7YED - chains N and R of the 25 polymer chains in the assembly; structure by electron microscopy, 3.00 A resolution.

Chain N:
Molecule: 36-nt RNA strand
Sequence (36 nucleotides; numbered -20 to 15; the number before each row is that of its first residue; numbers below 1 keep their minus sign (A-20 is residue -20)):
   -20 AUAUAUAUAU AUUAAAAUAA UUUUAUAUAU AUAUAU
Unresolved in the structure: -6 to 3

Chain R:
Name: RNA-directed RNA polymerase
From: Mammalian orthoreovirus 3
UniProt: C9E870 (C9E870_9VIRU); numbering as in UniProt (aligned over 1-1267)
Amino-acid sequence (1267 residues; each row starts with the number of its first residue):
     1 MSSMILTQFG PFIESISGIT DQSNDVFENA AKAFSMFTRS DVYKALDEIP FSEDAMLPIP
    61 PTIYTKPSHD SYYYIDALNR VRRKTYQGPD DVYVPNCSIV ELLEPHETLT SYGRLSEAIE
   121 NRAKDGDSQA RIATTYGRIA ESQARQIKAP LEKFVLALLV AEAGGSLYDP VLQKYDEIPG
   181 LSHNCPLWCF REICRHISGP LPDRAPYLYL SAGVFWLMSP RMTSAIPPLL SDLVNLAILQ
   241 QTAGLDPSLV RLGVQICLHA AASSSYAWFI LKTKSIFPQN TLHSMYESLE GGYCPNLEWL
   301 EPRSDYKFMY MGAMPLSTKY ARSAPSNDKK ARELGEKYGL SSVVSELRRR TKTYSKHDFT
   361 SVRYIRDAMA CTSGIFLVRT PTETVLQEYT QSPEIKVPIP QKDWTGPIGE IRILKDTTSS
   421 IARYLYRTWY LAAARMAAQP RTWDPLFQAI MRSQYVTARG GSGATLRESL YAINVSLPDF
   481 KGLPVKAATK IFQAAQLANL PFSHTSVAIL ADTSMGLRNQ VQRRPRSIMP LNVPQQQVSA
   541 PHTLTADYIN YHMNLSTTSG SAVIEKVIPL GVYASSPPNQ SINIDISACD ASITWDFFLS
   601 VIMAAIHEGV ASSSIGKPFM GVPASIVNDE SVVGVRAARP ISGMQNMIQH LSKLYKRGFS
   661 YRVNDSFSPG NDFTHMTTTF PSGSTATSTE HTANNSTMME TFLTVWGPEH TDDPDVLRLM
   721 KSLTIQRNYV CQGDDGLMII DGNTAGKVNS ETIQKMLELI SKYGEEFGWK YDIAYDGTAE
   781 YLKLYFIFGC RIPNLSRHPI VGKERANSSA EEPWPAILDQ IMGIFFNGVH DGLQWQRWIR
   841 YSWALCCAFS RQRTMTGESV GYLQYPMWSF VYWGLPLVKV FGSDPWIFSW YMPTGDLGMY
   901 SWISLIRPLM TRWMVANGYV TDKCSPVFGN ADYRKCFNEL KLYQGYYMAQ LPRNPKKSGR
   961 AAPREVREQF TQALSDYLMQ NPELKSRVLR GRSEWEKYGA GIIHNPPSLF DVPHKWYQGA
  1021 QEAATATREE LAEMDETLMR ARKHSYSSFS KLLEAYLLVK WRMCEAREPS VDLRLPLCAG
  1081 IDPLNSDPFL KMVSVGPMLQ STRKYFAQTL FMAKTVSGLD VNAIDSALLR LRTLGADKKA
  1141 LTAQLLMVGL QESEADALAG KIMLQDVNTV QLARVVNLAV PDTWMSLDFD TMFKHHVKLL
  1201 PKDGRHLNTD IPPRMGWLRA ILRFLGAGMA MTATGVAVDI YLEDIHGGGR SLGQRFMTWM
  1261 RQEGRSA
Unresolved in the structure: 1-2, 854-860, 1264-1267
Residues lining bound ligands: UTP (uridine 5'-triphosphate): Arg523, Arg526, Ser527, Ile586, Ser587, Ala588, Cys589, Asp590, Ser682, Thr687, His691, Asp734

Interface between chain N and chain R:
Pairs across the interface (6; chain N residue first):
  A-7(N) with Arg964(R), salt bridge to the phosphate; Arg967(R), salt bridge to the phosphate
  A4(N) with Ser808(R), hydrogen bond to the sugar; Ser809(R), base contact
  U5(N) with Ser666(R), hydrogen bond to the sugar
  A6(N) with Lys124(R), salt bridge to the phosphate
Other interface residues (no listed pair), chain R (9 interface residues in all): Arg138, Gly959, His1014

In short:
Chain N and chain R form an interface of 4 and 9 residues respectively; the contacts include 2 hydrogen bonds
and 3 salt bridges. Among the polar pairs are A4(N)-Ser808(R), U5(N)-Ser666(R) and A-7(N)-Arg964(R). Ligands
of chain R: UTP.
Chain N is a 36-nt RNA strand and chain R is RNA-directed RNA polymerase (Mammalian orthoreovirus 3); the
structure, In situ structure of polymerase complex of mammalian reovirus in the elongation state, was
determined by electron microscopy together with 7YEV, 7YEZ, 7YF0 and 7YFE from the same study.
